Entry 7PAK (electron microscopy, 5.30 A resolution (low resolution: residue-level contacts below are approximate; hydrogen-bond / salt-bridge calls are withheld)); this record covers chains p and 3 of the 55 polymer chains in the assembly.

[Chain p]
Name: 50S ribosomal protein L20
From: Mycoplasma pneumoniae M129
Reference sequence: P78023 (RL20_MYCPN); numbering as in UniProt (aligned over 1-127)
Sequence (127 residues; row label = number of the first residue in the row):
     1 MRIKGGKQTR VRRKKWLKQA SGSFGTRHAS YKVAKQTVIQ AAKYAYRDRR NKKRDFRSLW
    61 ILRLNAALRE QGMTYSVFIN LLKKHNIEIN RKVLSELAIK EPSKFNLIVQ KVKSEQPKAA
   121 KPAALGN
Not modelled in the structure: 115-127

[Chain 3]
Molecule: 23S ribosomal RNA
From: Mycoplasma pneumoniae M129
Sequence (2907 nucleotides; each row starts with the number of its first residue):
     1 UACAAUAAGU UACUAAGGGC UUAUGGUGGA UGCCUUGGCA CUAAUAGGCG AUGAAGGACG
    61 UGUUAACCUG CGAUAAGCUU CGGGUAGGUG GUAAGAACCU CAGAUCCGGA GAUUUCCGAA
   121 UGGAGCAAUC CGGUAGUUGG AAACAGCUAU CAUUAAUUGA UGAAUAAAUA GUCAAUUAAA
   181 GCAAUACGUG GUGAAGUGAA ACAUCUCAGU AGCCACAGGA AAAGAAAACG AAUGUGAUUC
   241 CGUGUGUAGU GGCGAGCGAA AGCGGAACAG GCCAAACUUA UCAUUAGAUA GGGGUUGUAG
   301 GGCUUGCAAU GUGGACUUGA AAACGAUAGA AGAAGCUGUU GGAAAGCAGC GCGCAAAAGG
   361 GUGAUAGCCC CGUAUUUGAA AUUGUUUUCA UACCUAGCGA GAUCCCUGAG UAGCUCGGAA
   421 AACGUUAUUU UGAGUGAAUC UGCCCAGACC AUUGGGUAAG CCUAAAUACU AAUUAGUGAC
   481 CGAUAGCGAA ACAGUACCGU GAGGGAAAGG UGAAAAGAAC CCAGAGAUGG GAGUGAAAUA
   541 GAUUCUGAAA CCAUAUGCCU ACAACGUGUC AGAGCACAUU AAUGUGUGAU GGCGUGCGUU
   601 UUGAAGUAUG AGCCGGCGAG UUAUGAUAGC AAGCGUUAGU UAACCAGGAG AUGGGGAGCU
   661 GUAGCGAAAG CGAGUUUUAA AAGAGCGUUU GUUUGUUAUU AUAGACCCGA AACGGGUUGA
   721 GCUAGUCAUG AGCAGGUUGA AGGUUGAGUA ACAUCAACUG GAGGACCGAA CCGACUCUCG
   781 UUGAAACGAU AGCGGAUGAC UUGUGAUUAG GGGUGAAAUU CCAAUCGAAA UCCGUGAUAG
   841 CUGGUUCUCG UCGAAAUAGC UUUAAGGCUA GCGUGAGAUC ACAAAUAAGU GGAGGUAAAG
   901 CUACUGAAUG UAUGAUGGCG CCACCUAGGC GUACUGAAUA CAAUUAAACU CUGAAUGCCA
   961 UUUAUUUUAU UCUCGCAGUC AGACAGUGGG GGAUAAGCUU CAUUGUCAAG AGGGGAAGAG
  1021 CCCAGAUCAU UAAAUAAGGU CCCCAAAAUA UACUAAGUGG AAAAGGAUGU GAAAGUGCUA
  1081 AAACAGCAAG GAUGUUGGCU UAGAAGCAGC CAUCGUUUAA AGAGUGCGUA ACAGCUCACU
  1141 UGUCGAGUGU UUUUGCGCCG AAGAUGUAAC GGGGCUAAGU AUAUUACCGA AUUUAUGGAU
  1201 AAGAUUUAUA UCUUGUGGUA GACGAGCGUU GUAUUGGAGU UGAAGUCAAA GCGUGAGCAU
  1261 UGGUGGAUCC AAUACAAGUG AGAAUGCCGG CAUGAGUAAC GCUUGGGAGU GAGAAUCUCC
  1321 CAAACCGAUU GACUAAGGUU UCCUGGACCA GGGUCGUCCU UCCAGGGUUA GUCUGGACCU
  1381 AAGCUGAGGC UGAAAAGCGU AGGCGAUGGA CAACAGGUUA AUAUUCCUGU ACUUACAGUU
  1441 AGACUGAUGG AGUGACAAAG AAGGUUUUCC ACCCCCAUAA UUGGAUUUGG GGAUAAAUCA
  1501 UAAGGUGGUA CAAUAGGCAA AUCCGUUGUG CAUAACAUUG AGUGAUGAUG UCGAGUGAAU
  1561 GAGUGAUCAA GUAGCGAAGG UGGUAUUAAU CAUGCUUUCA AGAAAAGCUU CUAGGGUUAA
  1621 UCUAGCUGUA ACCAGUACCG AGAACGAACA CACGUAGUCA AGGAGAGGAU CCUAAGGUUA
  1681 GCGAGUGAAC UAUAGCCAAG GAACUCUGCA AAUUAACCCC GUAAGUUAGC GAGAAGGGGU
  1741 GCUUAUGUAA AAGUAAGCCG CAGUGAAGAA CGAGGGGGGA CUGUUUAACU AAAACACAAC
  1801 UCUAUGCCAA ACCGUAAGGU GAUGUAUAUG GGGUGACACC UGCCCAGUGC UGGAAGGUUA
  1861 AAGAAGGAGG UUAGCGCAAG CGAAGCUUUU AACUGAAGCC CCAGUGAACG GCGGCCGUAA
  1921 CUAUAACGGU CCUAAGGUAG CGAAAUUCCU AGUCGGGUAA AUUCCGUCCC GCUUGAAUGG
  1981 UGUAACCAUC UCUUGACUGU CUCGGCUAUA GACUCGGUGA AAUCCAGGUA CGGGUGAAGA
  2041 CACCCGUUAG GCGCAACGGG ACGGAAAGAC CCCGUGAAGC UUUACUGUAG CUUAAUAUUG
  2101 AUCAGGACAU UAUCAUGUAG AGAAUAGGUA GGAGCAAUCG AUGCAAGUUC GCUAGGACUU
  2161 GUUGAUGCGA AAGGUGGAAU ACUACCCUUG GUUGUGUGCU GUUCUAAUUG GUAACUGUUA
  2221 UCCAGUUUCA AGACAGUGUU AGGUGGGCAG UUUGACUGGG GCGGUCGCCU CCUAAAAGGU
  2281 AACGGAGGCG UACAAAGGUA CCUUCAGUAC GGUUGGAAAU CGUAUGUAGA GUGUAAUGGU
  2341 GUAAGGGUGC UUGACUGUGA GACAUACAGG UCGAACAGGU GAGAAAUCAG GUCAUAGUGA
  2401 UCCGGUGGUC CAGUAUGGAA UGGCCAUCGC UCAACGGAUA AAAGCUACUC CGGGGAUAAC
  2461 AGGCUGAUAC UGCCCAAGAG UUCAUAUCGA CGGCAGUGUU UGGCACCUCG AUGUCGACUC
  2521 AUCUCAUCCU CGAGCUGAAG CAGGUUCGAA GGGUUCGGCU GUUCGCCGAU UAAAGAGAUA
  2581 CGUGAGUUGG GUUCAAACCG UCGUGAGACA GGUUGGUCCC UAUCUAUUGU GCCCGUAGGA
  2641 AGAUUGAAGA GUGUUGCUUC UAGUACGAGA GGACCGAAGC GAGGACACCU CUUAUGCUCC
  2701 AGUUGUAGCG CCAGCUGCAC CGCUGGGUAG UAACGUGUCU AUUAGAUAAA CGCUGAAAGC
  2761 AUCUAAGUGU GAAACUAUCU CAAAGAUUAA UCUUCCCAUU UCGCAAGAAA GUAAGAGCCG
  2821 UCAAAGACGA UGACGUUGAU AGGUUACAGG UGUAAGCAUA GUGAUAUGUU GAGCUGAGUA
  2881 AUACUAAUUG CUCGAGGACU UAUUGGA
Not modelled in the structure: 1-7, 923-927, 1560-1569, 2901-2907

[Chain p / chain 3 interface]
Residue-residue contacts (126; chain p residue first):
  Met1(p) - A479(3)
  Met1(p) - C480(3)
  Met1(p) - C481(3)
  Met1(p) - G1278(3)
  Arg2(p) - C481(3)
  Arg2(p) - G482(3)
  Arg2(p) - A485(3)
  Arg2(p) - C617(3)
  Arg2(p) - G618(3)
  Arg2(p) - G1278(3)
  Ile3(p) - U1229(3)
  Ile3(p) - U1230(3)
  Lys4(p) - U31(3)
  Lys4(p) - G32(3)
  Lys4(p) - G616(3)
  Lys4(p) - C617(3)
  Gly5(p) - C617(3)
  Gly5(p) - A1281(3)
  Lys7(p) - G1245(3)
  Lys7(p) - U1246(3)
  Gln8(p) - G1228(3)
  Gln8(p) - G1257(3)
  Thr9(p) - G616(3)
  Thr9(p) - A1281(3)
  Arg10(p) - G615(3)
  Arg10(p) - G616(3)
  Arg10(p) - U1246(3)
  Arg12(p) - C847(3)
  Arg12(p) - A1281(3)
  Arg12(p) - G1282(3)
  Arg13(p) - G615(3)
  Arg13(p) - G616(3)
  Arg13(p) - G1282(3)
  Lys14(p) - C1247(3)
  Lys15(p) - A1256(3)
  Lys15(p) - G1257(3)
  Lys18(p) - U22(3)
  Lys18(p) - A1249(3)
  Ser21(p) - U21(3)
  Gly22(p) - C20(3)
  Gly22(p) - U21(3)
  Gly22(p) - G568(3)
  Ser23(p) - C20(3)
  Ser23(p) - G568(3)
  Phe24(p) - G568(3)
  Phe24(p) - G2028(3)
  Thr26(p) - A2026(3)
  Thr26(p) - G2027(3)
  Arg27(p) - G566(3)
  Arg27(p) - U567(3)
  Arg27(p) - G568(3)
  Arg27(p) - A2026(3)
  His28(p) - C20(3)
  Ser30(p) - C613(3)
  Ser30(p) - C614(3)
  Tyr31(p) - G1282(3)
  Lys32(p) - A611(3)
  Lys32(p) - C613(3)
  Lys32(p) - C614(3)
  Lys32(p) - G1282(3)
  Val33(p) - C2025(3)
  Val33(p) - A2026(3)
  Lys35(p) - G1282(3)
  Gln36(p) - G596(3)
  Gln36(p) - C597(3)
  Gln40(p) - U567(3)
  Ala41(p) - G568(3)
  Ala41(p) - U569(3)
  Tyr44(p) - U567(3)
  Tyr44(p) - G568(3)
  Tyr44(p) - U569(3)
  Tyr44(p) - G594(3)
  Ala45(p) - U569(3)
  Tyr46(p) - A1026(3)
  Tyr46(p) - C1028(3)
  Tyr46(p) - A1191(3)
  Arg47(p) - C593(3)
  Arg47(p) - G594(3)
  Asp48(p) - U569(3)
  Asp48(p) - C570(3)
  Asp48(p) - G592(3)
  Arg49(p) - A1029(3)
  Arg49(p) - U1030(3)
  Arg50(p) - A1029(3)
  Arg50(p) - A1191(3)
  Lys52(p) - C570(3)
  Lys52(p) - A571(3)
  Lys52(p) - U1031(3)
  Lys53(p) - A1191(3)
  Arg54(p) - G1013(3)
  Arg54(p) - G1189(3)
  Arg54(p) - A1190(3)
  Arg54(p) - A1191(3)
  Asp55(p) - G592(3)
  Phe56(p) - U1031(3)
  Arg57(p) - A1033(3)
  Arg57(p) - C1188(3)
  Arg57(p) - G1189(3)
  Ser58(p) - A1045(3)
  Trp60(p) - U1031(3)
  Trp60(p) - A1032(3)
  Ile61(p) - A1045(3)
  Ile61(p) - G1189(3)
  Leu62(p) - A1045(3)
  Leu62(p) - A1046(3)
  Asn65(p) - A1046(3)
  Arg69(p) - A1047(3)
  Arg69(p) - A1048(3)
  Thr74(p) - A1047(3)
  Thr74(p) - A1048(3)
  Tyr75(p) - A1047(3)
  Ser76(p) - A1046(3)
  Ser76(p) - A1047(3)
  Ser76(p) - A1186(3)
  Ser76(p) - C1187(3)
  Asn80(p) - U1185(3)
  Asn80(p) - A1186(3)
  Asn80(p) - C1187(3)
  Lys83(p) - A1186(3)
  Lys84(p) - U1185(3)
  Lys84(p) - A1186(3)
  Arg91(p) - A1032(3)
  Arg91(p) - A1033(3)
  Lys92(p) - A1033(3)
  Lys92(p) - A1034(3)
  Lys92(p) - C1188(3)
Also at the interface, not in a pair above, chain p (63 interface residues in all): Gly6, Val11, Gly25, Ala29, Asn51, Val77, Ile79
Also at the interface, not in a pair above, chain 3 (74 interface residues in all): G19, A30, A550, C551, U587, G1012, A1248, A1250, C1258

[Overview]
Chain p and chain 3 form an interface of 63 and 74 residues respectively.
Chain p is 50S ribosomal protein L20 and chain 3 is 23S ribosomal RNA, both from Mycoplasma pneumoniae M129;
the structure, 70S ribosome with EF-Tu-tRNA and P-site tRNA in Mycoplasma pneumoniae cells, was determined by
electron microscopy (same publication as 7OOC, 7OOD, 7P6Z, 7PAH, 7PAI, 7PAJ and 23 further entries).
